Entry 6FLP (electron microscopy, 4.10 A resolution (low resolution: residue-level contacts below are approximate; hydrogen-bond / salt-bridge calls are withheld)); this record covers chains D and N of the 8 polymer chains in the assembly.

Chain D:
Molecule: DNA-directed RNA polymerase subunit beta'
Organism: Escherichia coli (strain K12)
Notes: EC 2.7.7.6
Reference sequence: P0A8T7 (RPOC_ECOLI); residues 1-1407 here = UniProt positions 1-1407
Sequence (1407 residues; numbered 1 to 1407; the number before each row is that of its first residue):
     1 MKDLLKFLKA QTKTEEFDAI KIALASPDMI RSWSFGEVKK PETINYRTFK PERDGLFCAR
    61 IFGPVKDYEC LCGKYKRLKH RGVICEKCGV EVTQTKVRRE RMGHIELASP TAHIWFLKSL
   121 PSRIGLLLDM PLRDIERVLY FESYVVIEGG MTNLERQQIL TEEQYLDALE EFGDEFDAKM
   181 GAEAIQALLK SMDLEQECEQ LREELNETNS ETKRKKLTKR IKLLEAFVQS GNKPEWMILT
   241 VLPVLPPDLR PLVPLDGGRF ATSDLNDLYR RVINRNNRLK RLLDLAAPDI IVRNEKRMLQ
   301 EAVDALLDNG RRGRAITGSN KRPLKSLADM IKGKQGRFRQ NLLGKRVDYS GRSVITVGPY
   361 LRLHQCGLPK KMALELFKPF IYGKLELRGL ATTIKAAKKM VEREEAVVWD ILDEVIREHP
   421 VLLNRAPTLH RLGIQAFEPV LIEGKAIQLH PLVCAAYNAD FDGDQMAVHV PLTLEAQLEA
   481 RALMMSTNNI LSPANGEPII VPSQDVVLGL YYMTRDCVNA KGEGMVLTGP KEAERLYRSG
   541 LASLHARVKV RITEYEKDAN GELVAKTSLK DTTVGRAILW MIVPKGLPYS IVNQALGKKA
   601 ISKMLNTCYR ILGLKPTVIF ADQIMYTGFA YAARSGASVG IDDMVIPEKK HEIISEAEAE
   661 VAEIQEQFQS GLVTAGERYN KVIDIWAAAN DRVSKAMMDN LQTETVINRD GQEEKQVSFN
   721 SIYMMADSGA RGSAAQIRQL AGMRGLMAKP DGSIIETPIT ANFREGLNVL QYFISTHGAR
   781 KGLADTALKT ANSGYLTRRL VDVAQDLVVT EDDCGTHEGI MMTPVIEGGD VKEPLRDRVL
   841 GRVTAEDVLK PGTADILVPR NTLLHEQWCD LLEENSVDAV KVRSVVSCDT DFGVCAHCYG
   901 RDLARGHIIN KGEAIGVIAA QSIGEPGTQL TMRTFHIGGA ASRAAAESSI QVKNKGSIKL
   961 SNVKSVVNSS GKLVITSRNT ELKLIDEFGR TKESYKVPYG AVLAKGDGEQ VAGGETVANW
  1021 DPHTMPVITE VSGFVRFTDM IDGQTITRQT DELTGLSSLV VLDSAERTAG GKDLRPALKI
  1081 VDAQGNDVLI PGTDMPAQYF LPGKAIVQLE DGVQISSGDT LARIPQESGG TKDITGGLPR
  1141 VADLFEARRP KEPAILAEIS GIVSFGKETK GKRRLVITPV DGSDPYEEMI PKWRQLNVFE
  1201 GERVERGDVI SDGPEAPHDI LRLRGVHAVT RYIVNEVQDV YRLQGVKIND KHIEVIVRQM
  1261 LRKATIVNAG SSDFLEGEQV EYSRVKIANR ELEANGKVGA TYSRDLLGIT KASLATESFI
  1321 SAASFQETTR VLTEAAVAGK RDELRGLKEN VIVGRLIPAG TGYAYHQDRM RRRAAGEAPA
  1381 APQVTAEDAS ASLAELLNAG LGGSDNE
Unresolved in the structure: 1-15, 932-947, 1127-1136, 1376-1407
UniProt features mapped onto this chain:
  - binding site (Zn(2+)): Cys70, Cys72, Cys85, Cys88, Cys814, Cys888, Cys895, Cys898
  - binding site (Mg(2+)): Asp460, Asp462, Asp464
  - modified residue: Lys983 (N6-acetyllysine)
  - mutagenesis: Gln504 (Q504P: Resistant to antibiotics salinamide A and B), Asn690 (N690D: Resistant to antibiotics salinamide A and B), Met697 (M697V: Resistant to antibiotics salinamide A and B), Ala735 (A735T: Resistant to antibiotics salinamide A and B), Arg738 (R738C/H/P/S: Resistant to antibiotics salinamide A and B), Ala748 (A748E: Resistant to antibiotics salinamide A and B), Pro758 (P758S/T: Resistant to antibiotics salinamide A and B), Phe763 (F763C: Resistant to antibiotics salinamide A and B), Ser775 (S775A: Resistant to antibiotics salinamide A and B), Ala779 (A779T/V: Resistant to antibiotics salinamide A and B), Arg780 (R780C: Resistant to antibiotics salinamide A and B), Gly782 (G782A/C: Resistant to antibiotics salinamide A and B), 1 further mutagenesis entry in UniProt

Chain N:
Molecule: 31-nt DNA strand
Sequence (31 nucleotides; numbered 1 to 39; 8 numbers in that range are skipped by the numbering (no residue carries them; nothing is unmodelled there); the number before each row is that of its first residue):
     1 GGGACGTACT GACCG
    24 CGGAAGAGAT TCAGAG

How chain D and chain N interact:
Contacting residue pairs (12; chain D residue first):
  Arg47(D) with DG11(N); DA12(N)
  Leu120(D) with DA30(N); DG31(N)
  Pro131(D) with DA32(N)
  Leu132(D) with DA32(N)
  Arg278(D) with DC14(N)
  Thr317(D) with DG15(N)
  Arg1148(D) with DA27(N); DA28(N)
  Lys1170(D) with DG37(N); DA38(N)
Other interface residues (no listed pair), chain D (13 interface residues in all): Arg133, Asp267, Asn274, Lys1311, Arg1330
Other interface residues (no listed pair), chain N (12 interface residues in all): DG29

Summary:
13 residues of chain D and 12 residues of chain N are in contact. From UniProt: 8 Zn2+-binding residues, 3
Mg2+-binding residues and 13 mutagenesis sites on chain D.
Chain D is DNA-directed RNA polymerase subunit beta' (Escherichia coli (strain K12)) and chain N is a 31-nt
DNA strand; the structure, CryoEM structure of E.coli RNA polymerase paused elongation complex without RNA
hairpin bound to NusA, was determined by electron microscopy (same publication as 6FLQ).
